3EM0 - chain A; structure by X-ray diffraction, 2.20 A resolution.

# Chain A
Name: Ileal Bile Acid-Binding Protein
Source organism: Danio rerio
UniProt: Q6IMW5 (Q6IMW5_DANRE); residues 1-130 here correspond to UniProt positions 2-131 (UniProt number = residue number + 1)
Amino-acid sequence (138 residues; each row starts with the number of its first residue; numbers below 1 keep their minus sign (Met-3 is residue -3)):
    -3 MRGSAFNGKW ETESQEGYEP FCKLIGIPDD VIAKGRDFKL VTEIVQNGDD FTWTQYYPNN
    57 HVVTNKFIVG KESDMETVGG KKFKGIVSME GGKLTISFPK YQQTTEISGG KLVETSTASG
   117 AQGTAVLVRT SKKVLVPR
Not modelled in the structure: -3 to -1, 131-134
Construct notes: expression tag (-3 to 0, 131-134)
Ligand contacts:
  - cholic acid (CHD), molecule 1: Tyr14, Phe17, Cys18, Ile21, Ile23, Val27, Lys30, Gly31, Tyr53, Pro54, Val74, Leu123, Arg125
  - cholic acid (CHD), molecule 2: Ile21, Thr73, Lys77, Phe79, Lys80, Phe94, Tyr97, Ala114, Ser115
  - cholic acid (CHD), molecule 3: Trp49, Gln51, Tyr53, Asn61, Phe63, Met71, Glu72, Thr73, Val74, Gly75, Phe79, Val83, Leu90, Ile92, Tyr97, Gln99, Thr101
  - cholic acid (CHD), molecule 4: Tyr53, Pro54, Asn55, His57, Val74, Gly75
What the authors report for this chain:
  - conformationally variable residues (loop rearrangement): Leu90 to Thr100

# Overview
Chain A binds 4 copies of cholic acid. From the paper: conformational variability at Leu90.
Chain A is Ileal Bile Acid-Binding Protein (Danio rerio); the structure, Crystal structure of Zebrafish Ileal
Bile Acid-Bindin Protein complexed with cholic acid (crystal form B), was determined by X-ray diffraction
together with 3ELX and 3ELZ from the same study.
